Entry 6CW8 (X-ray diffraction, 1.90 A resolution); this record covers chain A.

[Chain A]
Molecule: Hdac6 protein
Source organism: Danio rerio
Reference sequence: A7YT55 (A7YT55_DANRE); residues 440-798 here correspond to UniProt positions 288-646 (UniProt number = residue number - 152)
Chain sequence (364 residues; numbered 435 to 798; the number before each row is that of its first residue):
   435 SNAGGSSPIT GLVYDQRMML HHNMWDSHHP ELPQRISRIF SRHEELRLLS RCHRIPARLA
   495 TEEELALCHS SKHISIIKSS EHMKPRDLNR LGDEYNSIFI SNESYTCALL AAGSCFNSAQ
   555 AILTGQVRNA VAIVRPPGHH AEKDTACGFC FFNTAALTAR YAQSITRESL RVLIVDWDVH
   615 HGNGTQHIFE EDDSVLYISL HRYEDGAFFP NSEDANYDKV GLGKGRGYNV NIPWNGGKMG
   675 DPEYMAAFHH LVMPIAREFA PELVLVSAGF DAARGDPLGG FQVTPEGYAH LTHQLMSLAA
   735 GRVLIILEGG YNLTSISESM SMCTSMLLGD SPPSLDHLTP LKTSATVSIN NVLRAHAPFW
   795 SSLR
Disordered / not traced: 435-441, 798
Construct notes: expression tag (435-439)
Bound ions: K+ site 1: D610, D612, H614, S633, L634; Zn2+: D612, H614, D705 (together with FGY); K+ site 2: F623, D626, V629, Y662
Residues lining bound ligands: FGY (N-(2,2-dimethylpropyl)-N~2~-[4-(hydroxycarbamoyl)benzene-1-carbonyl]-L-asparaginyl-N-benzyl-L-alaninamide): H463, P464, N530, S531, H574, G582, F583, D612, H614, F643, D705, L712, G743, G744, Y745
Reported in the primary citation:
  - binding site for FGY: H463, S531, F583, F643, Y745
  - specificity-determining residues: H463, S531 (proposed by the authors, not directly observed)

[In short]
Bound to chain A: compound FGY. D610, D612, H614, S633 and L634 form the K+ site 1. The Zn2+ site is built by
D612, H614 and D705. The paper reports a binding site for FGY at H463, S531 and F583 among others; specificity
determinants H463 and S531.
Chain A is Hdac6 protein (Danio rerio); the structure, Crystal structure of Danio rerio histone deacetylase 6
catalytic domain 2 complexed with RTS-V5, was determined by X-ray diffraction, deposited together with 6H39.
